6ORP - chains B and E of the 12 polymer chains in the assembly; structure by electron microscopy, 4.40 A resolution (low resolution: residue-level contacts below are approximate; hydrogen-bond / salt-bridge calls are withheld).

== Chain B ==
Molecule: RC1 variant of HIV-1 Env glycoprotein gp120
Organism: Human immunodeficiency virus 1
Chain sequence (481 residues; row label = number of the first residue in the row; note: 12 numbers in that range are skipped by the numbering (no residue carries them; nothing is unmodelled there); a row labelled like 185A-185I holds insertion residues (185A, then the next letters in order)):
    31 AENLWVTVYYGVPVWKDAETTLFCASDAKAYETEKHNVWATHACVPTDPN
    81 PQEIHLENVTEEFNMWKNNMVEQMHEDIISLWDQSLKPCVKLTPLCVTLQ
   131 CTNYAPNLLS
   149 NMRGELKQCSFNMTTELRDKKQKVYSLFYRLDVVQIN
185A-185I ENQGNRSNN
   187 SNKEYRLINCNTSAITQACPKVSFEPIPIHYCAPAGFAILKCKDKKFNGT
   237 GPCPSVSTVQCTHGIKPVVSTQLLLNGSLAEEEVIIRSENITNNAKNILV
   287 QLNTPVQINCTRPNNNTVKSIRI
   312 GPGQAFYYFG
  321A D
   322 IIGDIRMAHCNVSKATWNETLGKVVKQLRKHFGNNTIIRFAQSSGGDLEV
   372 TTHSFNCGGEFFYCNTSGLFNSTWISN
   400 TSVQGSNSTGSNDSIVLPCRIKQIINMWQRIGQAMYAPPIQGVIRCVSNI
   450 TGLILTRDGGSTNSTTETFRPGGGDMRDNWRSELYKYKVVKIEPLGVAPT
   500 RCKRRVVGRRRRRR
Unresolved in the structure: 58-65, 78-80, 185A-185I, 400-410, 506-513
Disulfide bonds: Cys119-Cys205, Cys126-Cys196, Cys131-Cys157, Cys218-Cys247, Cys228-Cys239, Cys296-Cys331, Cys378-Cys445, Cys385-Cys418
Covalent attachments: N-acetylglucosamine (NAG) linked to Asn88, Asn160, Asn197, Asn234, Asn262, Asn276, Asn295, Asn301, Asn332, Asn339, Asn355, Asn386, Asn392, Asn448

== Chain E ==
Molecule: Ab897NHP antibody Fab light chain
Organism: Macaca mulatta
Notes: antibody fragment or engineered binder
Chain sequence (235 residues; numbered -18 to 213 plus 4 insertion-coded residues; 1 number in that range is skipped by the numbering (no residue carries it; nothing is unmodelled there); the number before each row is that of its first residue; a row labelled like 27A-27B holds insertion residues (27A, then the next letters in order); numbers below 1 keep their minus sign (Met-18 is residue -18)):
   -18 MGWSCIILFLVATATGSWAQSALTQPPS
    11 VSGAPGQRVTLSCTGST
27A-27B SN
    28 IGGFYVQWYQQLPGTAPKLLIYENNKRPSGLSDRFSGSQSGTSASLTITG
    78 LQSEDEADYYCQSYDNSL
95A-95B SA
    96 QVFGGGTRLTVLGQPKAAPSVTLFPPSSEELQANKATLVCLISDFYPGAV
   146 TVAWKADSSPVKAGVETTTPSKQSNNKYAASSYLSLTPEQWKSHRSYSCQ
   196 VTHEGSTVEKTVAPTECS
Unresolved in the structure: -18 to 1, 108-213

== Interface between chain B and chain E ==
Pairs across the interface - 14 pairs, chain B then chain E:
  Ala135(B) - Gly29(E)
  Ala135(B) - Gly30(E)
  Pro136(B) - Gly29(E)
  Pro136(B) - Gly30(E)
  Pro136(B) - Phe31(E)
  Asn137(B) - Ile28(E)
  Asn137(B) - Gly29(E)
  Asn137(B) - Tyr32(E)
  Asn137(B) - Ser67(E)
  Asp321A(B) - Tyr91(E)
  Ile322(B) - Asn93(E)
  Ile323(B) - Asn93(E)
  Ile323(B) - Leu95(E)
  Gly324(B) - Asn93(E)
Other interface residues (no listed pair), chain B (8 interface residues in all): Leu138
Other interface residues (no listed pair), chain E (11 interface residues in all): Thr27, Ser94
From the paper, about this interface:
  - epitope / paratope residues, chain B: Gly324(B)

== In short ==
Chain B and chain E form an interface of 8 and 11 residues respectively. N-acetylglucosamine is covalently
linked to Asn88(B), Asn160(B), Asn197(B), Asn234(B), Asn262(B) and Asn276(B) and 8 more. The paper reports the
epitope/paratope residue Gly324(B).
Here chain B is RC1 variant of HIV-1 Env glycoprotein gp120 (Human immunodeficiency virus 1) and chain E is
Ab897NHP antibody Fab light chain (Macaca mulatta). Entry 6ORP (Modified BG505 SOSIP-based immunogen RC1 in
complex with the elicited V3-glycan patch antibody Ab897NHP) was determined by electron microscopy together
with 6ORN and 6ORQ from the same study.
